Entry 5ELP (X-ray diffraction, 2.93 A resolution); this record covers chains A and B of the 4 polymer chains in the assembly.

Chain A:
Protein: NRPS/PKS protein
Organism: Bacillus amyloliquefaciens
Reference sequence: Q1RS73 (Q1RS73_BACAM); the construct has insertions or renumbered stretches relative to UniProt, so the offset changes along the chain: 4-56 = UniProt 1745-1797; 63-604 = UniProt 1805-2346
Sequence (622 residues; each row starts with the number of its first residue; note: 6 numbers in that range are skipped by the numbering (no residue carries them; nothing is unmodelled there); a row labelled like 56A-56G holds insertion residues (56A, then the next letters in order); numbers below 1 keep their minus sign (Met-16 is residue -16)):
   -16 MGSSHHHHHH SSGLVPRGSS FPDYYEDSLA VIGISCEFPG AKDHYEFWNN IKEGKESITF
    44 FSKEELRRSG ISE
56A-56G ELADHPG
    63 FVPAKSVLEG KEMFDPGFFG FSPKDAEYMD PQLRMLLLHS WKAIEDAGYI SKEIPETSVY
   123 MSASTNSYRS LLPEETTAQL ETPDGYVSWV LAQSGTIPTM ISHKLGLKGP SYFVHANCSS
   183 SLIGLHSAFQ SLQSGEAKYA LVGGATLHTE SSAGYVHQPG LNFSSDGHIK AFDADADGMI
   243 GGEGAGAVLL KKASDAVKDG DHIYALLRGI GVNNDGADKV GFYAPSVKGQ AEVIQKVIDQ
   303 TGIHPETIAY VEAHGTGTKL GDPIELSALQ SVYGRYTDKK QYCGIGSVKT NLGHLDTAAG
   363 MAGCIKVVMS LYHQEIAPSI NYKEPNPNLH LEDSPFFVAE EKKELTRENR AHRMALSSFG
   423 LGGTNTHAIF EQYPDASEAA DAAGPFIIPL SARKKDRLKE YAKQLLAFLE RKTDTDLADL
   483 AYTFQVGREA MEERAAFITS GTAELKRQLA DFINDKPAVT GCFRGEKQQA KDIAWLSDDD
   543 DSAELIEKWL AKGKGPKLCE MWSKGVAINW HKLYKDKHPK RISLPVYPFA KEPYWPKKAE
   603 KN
Disordered / not traced: -16 to 8, 56A-56G, 141-145, 215-220, 437-444, 529-553, 576, 600-604
Differences from the reference sequence: initiating methionine (-16); expression tag (-15 to 3)

Chain B:
Protein: NRPS/PKS protein
Organism: Bacillus amyloliquefaciens
Reference sequence: Q1RS73 (Q1RS73_BACAM); residues 4-605 here correspond to UniProt positions 1745-2346 (UniProt number = residue number + 1741)
Sequence (622 residues; row label = number of the first residue in the row; numbers below 1 keep their minus sign (Met-16 is residue -16)):
   -16 MGSSHHHHHH SSGLVPRGSS FPDYYEDSLA VIGISCEFPG AKDHYEFWNN IKEGKESITF
    44 FSKEELRRSG ISEELADHPG FVPAKSVLEG KEMFDPGFFG FSPKDAEYMD PQLRMLLLHS
   104 WKAIEDAGYI SKEIPETSVY MSASTNSYRS LLPEETTAQL ETPDGYVSWV LAQSGTIPTM
   164 ISHKLGLKGP SYFVHANCSS SLIGLHSAFQ SLQSGEAKYA LVGGATLHTE SSAGYVHQPG
   224 LNFSSDGHIK AFDADADGMI GGEGAGAVLL KKASDAVKDG DHIYALLRGI GVNNDGADKV
   284 GFYAPSVKGQ AEVIQKVIDQ TGIHPETIAY VEAHGTGTKL GDPIELSALQ SVYGRYTDKK
   344 QYCGIGSVKT NLGHLDTAAG MAGCIKVVMS LYHQEIAPSI NYKEPNPNLH LEDSPFFVAE
   404 EKKELTRENR AHRMALSSFG LGGTNTHAIF EQYPDASEAA DAAGPFIIPL SARKKDRLKE
   464 YAKQLLAFLE RKTDTDLADL AYTFQVGREA MEERAAFITS GTAELKRQLA DFINDKPAVT
   524 GCFRGEKQQA KDIAWLSDDD DSAELIEKWL AKGKGPKLCE MWSKGVAINW HKLYKDKHPK
   584 RISLPVYPFA KEPYWPKKAE KN
Disordered / not traced: -16 to 4, 48-51, 60-61, 65, 139-149, 216-221, 410-413, 531-546, 576-580, 601-605
Differences from the reference sequence: initiating methionine (-16); expression tag (-15 to 3)

Chain A / chain B interface:
Contacting residue pairs (5; chain A residue first):
  Arg409(A) - Asp238(B)  salt bridge
  Arg409(A) - Lys386(B)
  Arg409(A) - Glu387(B)  salt bridge
  Thr475(A) - Glu57(B)
  Asp476(A) - Pro222(B)
Other interface residues (no listed pair), chain A (4 interface residues in all): Glu472
Other interface residues (no listed pair), chain B (6 interface residues in all): Glu56

In short:
Chain A and chain B form an interface of 4 and 6 residues respectively; the contacts include 2 salt bridges.
Polar pairs include Arg409(A)-Asp238(B) and Arg409(A)-Glu387(B).
Chain A and chain B are both NRPS/PKS protein (Bacillus amyloliquefaciens); the structure, Ketosynthase from
module 1 of the bacillaene synthase from Bacillus amyloliquefaciens FZB42, was determined by X-ray diffraction
together with 5ENY, 5ERB, 5ERF, 5E5N and 5E6K from the same study.
